PDB entry 6KC7 | X-ray diffraction, 3.30 A resolution | chains A and B of the 4 polymer chains in the assembly

Chain A:
Name: CRISPR-associated endonuclease Cas9
Source organism: Neisseria meningitidis 8013
Notes: EC 3.1.-.-
UniProtKB: C9X1G5 (CAS9_NEIM8); numbering as in UniProt (aligned over 1-1082)
Chain sequence (1083 residues; each row starts with the number of its first residue; numbering starts at 0):
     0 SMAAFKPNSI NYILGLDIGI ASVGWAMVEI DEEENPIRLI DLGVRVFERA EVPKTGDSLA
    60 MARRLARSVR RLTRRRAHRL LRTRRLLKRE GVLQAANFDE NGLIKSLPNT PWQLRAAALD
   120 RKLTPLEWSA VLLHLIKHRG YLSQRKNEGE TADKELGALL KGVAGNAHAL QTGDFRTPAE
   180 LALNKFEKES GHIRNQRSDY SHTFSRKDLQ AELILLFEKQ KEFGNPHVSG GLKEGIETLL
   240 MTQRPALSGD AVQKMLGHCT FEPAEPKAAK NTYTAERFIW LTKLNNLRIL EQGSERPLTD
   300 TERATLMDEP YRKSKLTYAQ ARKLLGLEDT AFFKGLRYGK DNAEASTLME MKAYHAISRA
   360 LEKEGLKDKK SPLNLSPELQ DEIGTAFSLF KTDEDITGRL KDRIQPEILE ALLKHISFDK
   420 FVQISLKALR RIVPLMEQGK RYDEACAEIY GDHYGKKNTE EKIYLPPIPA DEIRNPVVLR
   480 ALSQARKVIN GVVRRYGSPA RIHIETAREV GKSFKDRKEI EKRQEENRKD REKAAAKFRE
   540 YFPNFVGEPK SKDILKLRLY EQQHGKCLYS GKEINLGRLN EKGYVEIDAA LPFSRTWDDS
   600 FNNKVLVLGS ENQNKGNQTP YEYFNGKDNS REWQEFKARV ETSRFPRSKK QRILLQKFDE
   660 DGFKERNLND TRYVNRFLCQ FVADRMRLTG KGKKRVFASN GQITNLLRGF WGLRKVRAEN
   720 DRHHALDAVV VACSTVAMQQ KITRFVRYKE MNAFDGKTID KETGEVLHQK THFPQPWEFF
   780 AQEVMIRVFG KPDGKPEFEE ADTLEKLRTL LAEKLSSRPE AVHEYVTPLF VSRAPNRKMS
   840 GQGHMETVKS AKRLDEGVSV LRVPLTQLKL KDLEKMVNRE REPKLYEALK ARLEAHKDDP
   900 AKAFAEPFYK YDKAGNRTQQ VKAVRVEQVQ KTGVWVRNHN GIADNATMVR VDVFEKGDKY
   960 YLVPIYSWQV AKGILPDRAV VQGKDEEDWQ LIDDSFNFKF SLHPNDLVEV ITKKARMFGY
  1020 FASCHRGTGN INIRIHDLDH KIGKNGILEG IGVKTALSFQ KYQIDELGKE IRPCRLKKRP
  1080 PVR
Disordered / not traced: 0-7, 144-153, 247-264, 315, 325-343, 359-369, 404-414, 424-459, 760-765
Construct notes: expression tag (0); engineered mutation Ala588 (His in C9X1G5)
Swiss-Prot annotation at these positions:
  - active site: Asp16 (For RuvC-like nuclease domain)
  - binding site (Mg(2+)): Asp16, Glu504, Glu508, His723
  - mutagenesis: Asp16 (D16A: Does not restore CRISPR interference during plasmid transformation to deletion mutant)
From the paper describing this entry:
  - mutagenesis - K909A, H1024A: abolished catalytic activity
  - mutagenesis - R880A, Q981A, T1027A, N1029A: decreased catalytic activity
  - mutagenesis - H588A: unchanged catalytic activity
  - mutagenesis - S593Q/W596R, S593Q/W596K: increased catalytic activity
  - mutagenesis - K909A: decreased expression

Chain B:
Molecule: sgRNA
Sequence (135 nucleotides; row label = number of the first residue in the row):
     1 GGUCACUCUG CUAUUUAACU UUACGUUGUA GCUCCCUUUC UCGAAAGAGA ACCGUUGCUA
    61 CAAUAAGGCC GUCUGAAAAG AUGUGCCGCA ACGCUCUGCC CCUUAAAGCU CCUGCUUUAA
   121 GGGGCAUCGU UUAUC
Disordered / not traced: 1-16, 109-114, 134-135

Chain A / chain B interface:
Pairs across the interface (187; chain A residue first):
  Arg44(A) with C125(B), salt bridge to the phosphate
  Ser57(A) with A17(B), hydrogen bond to the phosphate
  Leu58(A) with A90(B), sugar contact; A91(B), phosphate contact
  Ala59(A) with A18(B), phosphate contact
  Arg62(A) with G88(B), salt bridge to the phosphate; C89(B), salt bridge to the phosphate; A90(B), hydrogen bond to the base; U132(B), hydrogen bond to the base
  Arg63(A) with A18(B), salt bridge to the phosphate; C19(B), phosphate contact
  Ala65(A) with C89(B), base contact
  Arg66(A) with A18(B), sugar contact; C19(B), salt bridge to the phosphate; G88(B), phosphate contact
  Val68(A) with A65(B), phosphate contact
  Arg69(A) with A65(B), hydrogen bond to the phosphate; G88(B), salt bridge to the phosphate; C89(B), salt bridge to the phosphate
  Arg70(A) with C19(B), salt bridge to the phosphate; U20(B), salt bridge to the phosphate; C87(B), salt bridge to the phosphate; A133(B), base contact
  Leu71(A) with U22(B), phosphate contact
  Thr72(A) with A65(B), phosphate contact
  Arg73(A) with C86(B), phosphate contact; C87(B), salt bridge to the phosphate
  Arg74(A) with U20(B), salt bridge to the phosphate; U21(B), salt bridge to the phosphate; G85(B), salt bridge to the phosphate; C86(B), salt bridge to the phosphate
  Arg75(A) with U22(B), salt bridge to the phosphate; A23(B), salt bridge to the phosphate
  Ala76(A) with A63(B), phosphate contact
  His77(A) with G83(B), hydrogen bond to the sugar; G85(B), base contact
  Arg78(A) with U22(B), salt bridge to the phosphate
  Leu79(A) with A62(B), phosphate contact
  Arg81(A) with G83(B), salt bridge to the phosphate; U84(B), salt bridge to the phosphate
  Arg83(A) with A62(B), salt bridge to the phosphate
  Arg84(A) with U82(B), salt bridge to the phosphate; G83(B), salt bridge to the phosphate
  Lys87(A) with A81(B), salt bridge to the phosphate
  Arg88(A) with A81(B), phosphate contact; U82(B), salt bridge to the phosphate
  Leu102(A) with C61(B), sugar contact; A62(B), sugar contact
  Leu106(A) with C61(B), sugar contact
  Asn108(A) with G31(B), base contact; U59(B), hydrogen bond to the sugar; A60(B), sugar contact
  Pro110(A) with U59(B), sugar contact; A60(B), sugar contact
  Trp111(A) with U59(B), hydrogen bond to the phosphate; A60(B), hydrogen bond to the phosphate
  Leu132(A) with C61(B), phosphate contact
  His133(A) with A60(B), salt bridge to the phosphate; C61(B), phosphate contact
  Lys136(A) with C61(B), salt bridge to the phosphate; A62(B), salt bridge to the phosphate
  His137(A) with A23(B), phosphate contact; C61(B), salt bridge to the phosphate
  Arg138(A) with U21(B), phosphate contact; U22(B), salt bridge to the phosphate; A23(B), phosphate contact
  Gly139(A) with U22(B), sugar contact; A23(B), hydrogen bond to the phosphate
  Gln143(A) with U20(B), hydrogen bond to the base
  Gly190(A) with C58(B), sugar contact
  His191(A) with C58(B), phosphate contact; U59(B), phosphate contact
  Ile192(A) with U59(B), hydrogen bond to the phosphate
  Arg193(A) with C24(B), salt bridge to the phosphate; U59(B), hydrogen bond to the phosphate; A60(B), salt bridge to the phosphate
  Asn194(A) with A23(B), hydrogen bond to the sugar; C24(B), hydrogen bond to the phosphate
  Gln195(A) with C24(B), phosphate contact; G25(B), phosphate contact; C58(B), hydrogen bond to the phosphate
  Arg196(A) with C24(B), hydrogen bond to the sugar; G25(B), hydrogen bond to the phosphate; U26(B), salt bridge to the phosphate
  Ser197(A) with C24(B), hydrogen bond to the sugar
  Asp198(A) with A23(B), sugar contact
  Tyr199(A) with A23(B), base contact
  Thr202(A) with U22(B), sugar contact; A23(B), sugar contact
  Arg205(A) with U21(B), hydrogen bond to the sugar; U22(B), sugar contact
  Thr241(A) with U84(B), sugar contact
  Gln242(A) with U20(B), hydrogen bond to the sugar; U21(B), hydrogen bond to the sugar
  Arg243(A) with U20(B), hydrogen bond to the sugar; U21(B), phosphate contact; U84(B), base contact; G85(B), salt bridge to the phosphate; C86(B), salt bridge to the phosphate
  Pro244(A) with U84(B), base contact
  Leu246(A) with C19(B), sugar contact
  Pro466(A) with G93(B), sugar contact
  Arg473(A) with A17(B), sugar contact
  Pro475(A) with A17(B), phosphate contact
  Leu478(A) with A91(B), sugar contact
  Arg479(A) with A91(B), salt bridge to the phosphate; C92(B), phosphate contact
  Arg485(A) with C94(B), salt bridge to the phosphate
  Lys486(A) with C125(B), salt bridge to the phosphate
  Arg493(A) with G123(B), hydrogen bond to the sugar
  Pro834(A) with C125(B), phosphate contact; A126(B), phosphate contact
  Arg836(A) with C125(B), hydrogen bond to the sugar; A126(B), sugar contact
  Lys837(A) with A91(B), phosphate contact
  Met838(A) with U127(B), hydrogen bond to the base
  Ser839(A) with A90(B), hydrogen bond to the phosphate
  Gly840(A) with A65(B), hydrogen bond to the base; C89(B), sugar contact
  Gln841(A) with A65(B), base contact; C89(B), base contact
  Gly842(A) with A65(B), hydrogen bond to the base; A66(B), base contact
  His843(A) with A65(B), hydrogen bond to the sugar; A66(B), sugar contact
  Val847(A) with U26(B), hydrogen bond to the sugar; U27(B), sugar contact
  Ser849(A) with U27(B), phosphate contact; G28(B), hydrogen bond to the phosphate
  Lys851(A) with G28(B), salt bridge to the phosphate; U29(B), salt bridge to the phosphate
  Val859(A) with U55(B), phosphate contact
  Leu860(A) with U26(B), phosphate contact; U27(B), phosphate contact
  Arg861(A) with U26(B), salt bridge to the phosphate; U27(B), hydrogen bond to the phosphate; G57(B), salt bridge to the phosphate
  Val876(A) with G54(B), phosphate contact; U55(B), phosphate contact
  Asn877(A) with G54(B), hydrogen bond to the sugar; U55(B), hydrogen bond to the sugar
  Arg880(A) with C36(B), hydrogen bond to the sugar; U37(B), sugar contact; C53(B), hydrogen bond to the base; G54(B), hydrogen bond to the base
  Lys883(A) with C36(B), salt bridge to the phosphate
  Lys909(A) with C34(B), hydrogen bond to the base; C35(B), sugar contact; U56(B), hydrogen bond to the sugar
  Asp911(A) with C35(B), phosphate contact; C36(B), phosphate contact
  Lys912(A) with C36(B), hydrogen bond to the phosphate
  Thr917(A) with C34(B), hydrogen bond to the sugar
  Gln918(A) with C34(B), sugar contact
  Gln919(A) with U56(B), hydrogen bond to the sugar; G57(B), sugar contact
  Val920(A) with U56(B), sugar contact
  Lys921(A) with U56(B), phosphate contact; G57(B), hydrogen bond to the phosphate; C58(B), phosphate contact
  Ala922(A) with U56(B), phosphate contact; G57(B), hydrogen bond to the phosphate
  Val923(A) with U56(B), phosphate contact
  Arg924(A) with G28(B), salt bridge to the phosphate; U55(B), phosphate contact; U56(B), salt bridge to the phosphate
  Arg936(A) with A63(B), base contact; U64(B), sugar contact
  Asn937(A) with A63(B), sugar contact
  Asn939(A) with U27(B), hydrogen bond to the sugar; G28(B), sugar contact
  Gly940(A) with U27(B), hydrogen bond to the sugar
  Ser966(A) with A66(B), base contact
  Trp967(A) with A66(B), sugar contact
  Ala970(A) with A66(B), base contact; G67(B), hydrogen bond to the sugar
  Lys971(A) with G67(B), salt bridge to the phosphate
  Gln1062(A) with C100(B), sugar contact; C101(B), hydrogen bond to the sugar
  Glu1065(A) with G124(B), sugar contact
  Arg1071(A) with C101(B), phosphate contact; C102(B), salt bridge to the phosphate
  Cys1073(A) with C100(B), sugar contact
  Pro1079(A) with U127(B), base contact
  Pro1080(A) with U127(B), hydrogen bond to the base
  Val1081(A) with U127(B), base contact
  Arg1082(A) with U127(B), hydrogen bond to the base
Interface residues without a listed pair, chain A (125 interface residues in all): Ala61, Ser67, Pro107, Tyr140, Glu186, Ser482, Glu845, Thr846, Lys848, Glu879, Glu881, Val933, Trp934, Arg949, Glu1069, Arg1074, Lys1076
Interface residues without a listed pair, chain B (59 interface residues in all): A30, G68

Summary:
125 residues of chain A face 59 of chain B across their interface, with 50 hydrogen bonds and 47 salt bridges.
Among the polar pairs are Arg62(A)-A90(B), Arg62(A)-U132(B) and Gln143(A)-U20(B). The paper reports that
R880A, Q981A and T1027A of chain A, among others, reduce catalytic activity; K909A and H1024A of chain A
abolish catalytic activity; 9 substitutions were tested in all.
Here chain A is CRISPR-associated endonuclease Cas9 (Neisseria meningitidis 8013) and chain B is sgRNA. Entry
6KC7 (Crystal structure of Nme1Cas9 in complex with sgRNA and target DNA (ATATGATT PAM) in seed-base paring
...) was determined by X-ray diffraction, deposited together with 6JDQ, 6JDV, 6JE3, 6JE4, 6JE9, 6JFU and 6KC8.
